PDB entry 8QFG | X-ray diffraction, 1.70 A resolution | chain A

# Chain A
Protein: Family 3 adenylate cyclase
From: Oscillatoria acuminata PCC 6304
Reference sequence: K9TLZ5 (K9TLZ5_9CYAN); residues 1-350 here = UniProt positions 1-350
Chain sequence (350 residues; each row starts with the number of its first residue):
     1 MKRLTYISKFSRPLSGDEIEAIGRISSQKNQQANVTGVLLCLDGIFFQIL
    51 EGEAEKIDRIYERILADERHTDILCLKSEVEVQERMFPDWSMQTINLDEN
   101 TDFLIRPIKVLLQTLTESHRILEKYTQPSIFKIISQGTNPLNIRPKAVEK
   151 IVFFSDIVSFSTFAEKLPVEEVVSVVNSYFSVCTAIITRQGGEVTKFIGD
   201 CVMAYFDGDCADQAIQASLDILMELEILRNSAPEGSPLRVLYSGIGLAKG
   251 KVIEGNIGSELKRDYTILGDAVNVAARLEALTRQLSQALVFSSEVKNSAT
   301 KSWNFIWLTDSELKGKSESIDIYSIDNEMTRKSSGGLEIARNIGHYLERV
Unresolved in the structure: 330-350
Bound ions: Mg2+ site 1: D156, I157, D200 (together with ATP); Mg2+ site 2: D156, D200 (together with ATP)
Residues lining bound ligands:
  - ATP (adenosine-5'-triphosphate): F154, D156, I157, V158, S159, F160, S161, I198, G199, D200, I267, L268, G269, D270, V272, N273, A276, R283
  - FMN (flavin mononucleotide): Y6, I22, I25, S26, K29, N30, L39, F46, Q48, L50, I60, R63, I64, D67, R69, H70
Reported in the primary citation:
  - conformationally variable residues (domain motion, helix shift, loop rearrangement, order/disorder transition, register shift, side-chain flip): I22, Q48, V80 to N96, Q93 to L104, Q127 to S129, F131, D156 to P168, N327
  - binding site for flavin mononucleotide: Q48
  - contacts within the chain: Y6-Q48 (hydrogen bond), Q48-W90 (hydrogen bond)

# Overview
Bound to chain A: flavin mononucleotide and ATP. D156, I157 and D200 form the Mg2+ site 1. D156 and D200 form
the Mg2+ site 2. The paper reports a binding site for flavin mononucleotide at Q48; conformational variability
at I22, Q48 and V80 among others.
Chain A is Family 3 adenylate cyclase (Oscillatoria acuminata PCC 6304); the structure, Cryogenic crystal
structure of the Photoactivated Adenylate Cyclase OaPAC after 5 seconds of blue light illumination, was
determined by X-ray diffraction, deposited together with 8QFE, 8QFH, 8QFI and 8QFJ.
